Entry 7UCF (X-ray diffraction, 4.00 A resolution); this record covers chains E and G of the 6 polymer chains in the assembly.

[Chain E]
Name: BG24 light chain
Source organism: Homo sapiens
Chain sequence (205 residues; row label = number of the first residue in the row):
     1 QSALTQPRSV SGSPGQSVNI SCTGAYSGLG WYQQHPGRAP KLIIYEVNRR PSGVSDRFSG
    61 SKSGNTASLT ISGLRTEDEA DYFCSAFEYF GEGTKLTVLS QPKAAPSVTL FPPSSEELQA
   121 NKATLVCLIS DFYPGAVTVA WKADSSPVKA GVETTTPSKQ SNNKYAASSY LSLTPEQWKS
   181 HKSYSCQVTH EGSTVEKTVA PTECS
Unresolved in the structure: 1-2, 205
Disulfides: Cys22-Cys84
Covalent attachments: N-acetylglucosamine (NAG) linked to Asn19

[Chain G]
Name: Envelope glycoprotein gp120
Source organism: Human immunodeficiency virus 1
Reference sequence: Q2N0S6 (Q2N0S6_9HIV1); the construct lacks a stretch of the UniProt sequence and is renumbered around it, so the offset changes along the chain: 30-139 = UniProt 29-138; 148-185 = UniProt 139-176; 187-309 = UniProt 186-308; 312-321 = UniProt 309-318; 2 more segments
Chain sequence (501 residues; each row starts with the number of its first residue; note: 12 numbers in that range are skipped by the numbering (no residue carries them; nothing is unmodelled there); a row labelled like 185A-185I holds insertion residues (185A, then the next letters in order)):
     6 MDAMKRGLCC VLLLCGAVFV SPAGAGENLW VTVYYGVPVW KDAETTLFCA SDAKAYETEK
    66 HNVWATHACV PTDPNPQEIH LENVTEEFNM WKNNMVEQMH TDIISLWDQS LKPCVKLTPL
   126 CVTLQCTNVT NNIT
   148 DDMRGELKNC SFNMTTELRD KKQKVYSLFY RLDVVQIN
185A-185I ENQGNRSNN
   187 SNKEYRLINC NTSAITQACP KVSFEPIPIH YCAPAGFAIL KCKDKKFNGT GPCPSVSTVQ
   247 CTHGIKPVVS TQLLLNGSLA EEEVMIRSEN ITNNAKNILV QFNTPVQINC TRPNNNTRKS
   307 IRI
   312 GPGQAFYATG
  321A D
   322 IIGDIRQAHC NVSKATWNET LGKVVKQLRK HFGNNTIIRF ANSSGGDLEV TTHSFNCGGE
   382 FFYCNTSGLF NSTWISN
   400 TSVQGSNSTG SNDSITLPCR IKQIINMWQR IGQAMYAPPI QGVIRCVSNI TGLILTRDGG
   460 STNSTTETFR PGGGDMRDNW RSELYKYKVV KIEPLGVAPT RCKRRVVGR
Unresolved in the structure: 6-31, 148-151, 185A-185I, 400-409, 508
Differences from the reference sequence: initiating methionine (6); expression tag (7-29); conflict Gly31 (Ala30 in Q2N0S6), Asn332 (Thr330 in Q2N0S6), Cys501 (Ala498 in Q2N0S6)
Disulfides: Cys54-Cys74, Cys119-Cys205, Cys126-Cys196, Cys131-Cys157, Cys218-Cys247, Cys228-Cys239, Cys296-Cys331, Cys378-Cys445, Cys385-Cys418
Covalent attachments: glycan linked to Asn88, Asn276, Asn332; N-acetylglucosamine (NAG) linked to Asn133, Asn156, Asn160, Asn197, Asn234, Asn262, Asn295, Asn301, Asn355, Asn363, Asn386, Asn392, Asn448
Ligand contacts: alpha-L-fucopyranose (FUC): Ser158, Lys171, Val172, Tyr173

[How chain E and chain G interact]
Contacting residue pairs (9; chain E residue first):
  Tyr26(E) - Thr278(G)
  Phe87(E) - Thr278(G)
  Glu88(E) - Thr278(G)
  Glu88(E) - Asn280(G)
  Glu88(E) - Arg456(G)  salt bridge
  Glu88(E) - Gly458(G)
  Glu88(E) - Gly459(G)  hydrogen bond (side chain-backbone)
  Tyr89(E) - Gly459(G)
  Tyr89(E) - Ser463(G)  hydrogen bond
Other interface residues (no listed pair), chain E (5 interface residues in all): Ala3
Other interface residues (no listed pair), chain G (10 interface residues in all): Asn279, Asp457, Ser460, Asn462

[Summary]
The interface between chain E and chain G involves 5 residues on one side and 10 on the other, with 2 hydrogen
bonds and 1 salt bridge. Polar pairs include Glu88(E)-Arg456(G), Glu88(E)-Gly459(G) and Tyr89(E)-Ser463(G).
Chain G binds alpha-L-fucopyranose. N-acetylglucosamine is covalently linked to Asn19(E).
Chain E is BG24 light chain (Homo sapiens) and chain G is Envelope glycoprotein gp120 (Human immunodeficiency
virus 1); the structure, Structure of the BG505 SOSIP.664 trimer in complex with neutralizing antibody Fab
fragments 10-1074 and BG24, was determined by X-ray diffraction together with 7UCE and 7UCG from the same
study.
